Entry 6QG2 (electron microscopy, 4.55 A resolution (low resolution: residue-level contacts below are approximate; hydrogen-bond / salt-bridge calls are withheld)); this record covers chains E and J of the 16 polymer chains in the assembly.

# Chain E
Name: Translation initiation factor eIF-2B subunit gamma
Source organism: Saccharomyces cerevisiae (strain ATCC 204508 / S288c)
Reference sequence: P09032 (EI2BG_YEAST); numbering as in UniProt (aligned over 1-578)
Amino-acid sequence (578 residues; numbered 1 to 578; the number before each row is that of its first residue):
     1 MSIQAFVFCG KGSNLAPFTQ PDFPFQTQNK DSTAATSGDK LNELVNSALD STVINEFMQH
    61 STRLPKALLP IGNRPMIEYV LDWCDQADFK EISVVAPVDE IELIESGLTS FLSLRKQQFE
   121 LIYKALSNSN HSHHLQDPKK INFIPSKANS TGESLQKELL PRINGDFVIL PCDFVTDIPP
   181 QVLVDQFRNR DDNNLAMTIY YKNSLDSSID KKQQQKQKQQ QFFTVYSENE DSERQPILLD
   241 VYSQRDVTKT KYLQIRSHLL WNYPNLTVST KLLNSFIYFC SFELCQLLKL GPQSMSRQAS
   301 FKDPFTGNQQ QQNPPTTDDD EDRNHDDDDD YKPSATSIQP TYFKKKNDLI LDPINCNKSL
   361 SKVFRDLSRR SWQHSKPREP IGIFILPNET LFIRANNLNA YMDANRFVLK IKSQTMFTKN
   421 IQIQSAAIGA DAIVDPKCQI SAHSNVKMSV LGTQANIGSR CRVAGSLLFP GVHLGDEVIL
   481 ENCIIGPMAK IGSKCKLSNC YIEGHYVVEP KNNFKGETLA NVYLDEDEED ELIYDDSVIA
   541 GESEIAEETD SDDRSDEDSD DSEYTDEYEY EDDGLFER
Not modelled in the structure: 1, 18-57, 113-127, 145-149, 206-217, 229-236, 318-382, 414-578
Curated features (UniProtKB/Swiss-Prot):
  - modified residue: Ser296 (Phosphoserine), Ser300 (Phosphoserine), Thr306 (Phosphothreonine)

# Chain J
Name: Translation initiation factor eIF-2B subunit epsilon
Source organism: Saccharomyces cerevisiae (strain ATCC 204508 / S288c)
Reference sequence: P32501 (EI2BE_YEAST); numbering as in UniProt (aligned over 1-712)
Amino-acid sequence (712 residues; row label = number of the first residue in the row):
     1 MAGKKGQKKS GLGNHGKNSD MDVEDRLQAV VLTDSYETRF MPLTAVKPRC LLPLANVPLI
    61 EYTLEFLAKA GVHEVFLICS SHANQINDYI ENSKWNLPWS PFKITTIMSP EARCTGDVMR
   121 DLDNRGIITG DFILVSGDVL TNIDFSKMLE FHKKMHLQDK DHISTMCLSK ASTYPKTRTI
   181 EPAAFVLDKS TSRCIYYQDL PLPSSREKTS IQIDPELLDN VDEFVIRNDL IDCRIDICTS
   241 HVPLIFQENF DYQSLRTDFV KGVISSDILG KHIYAYLTDE YAVRVESWQT YDTISQDFLG
   301 RWCYPLVLDS NIQDDQTYSY ESRHIYKEKD VVLAQSCKIG KCTAIGSGTK IGEGTKIENS
   361 VIGRNCQIGE NIRIKNSFIW DDCIIGNNSI IDHSLIASNA TLGSNVRLND GCIIGFNVKI
   421 DDNMDLDRNT KISASPLKNA GSRMYDNESN EQFDQDLDDQ TLAVSIVGDK GVGYIYESEV
   481 SDDEDSSTEA CKEINTLSNQ LDELYLSDDS ISSATKKTKK RRTMSVNSIY TDREEIDSEF
   541 EDEDFEKEGI ATVERAMENN HDLDTALLEL NTLRMSMNVT YHEVRIATIT ALLRRVYHFI
   601 ATQTLGPKDA VVKVFNQWGL LFKRQAFDEE EYIDLMNIIM EKIVEQSFDK PDLILFSALV
   661 SLYDNDIIEE DVIYKWWDNV STDPRYDEVK KLTVKWVEWL QNADEESSSE EE
Not modelled in the structure: 1-23, 437-454, 473-712
Curated features (UniProtKB/Swiss-Prot):
  - modified residue (Phosphoserine): Ser478, Ser481, Ser507, Ser525, Ser538, Ser707
  - mutagenesis: Thr552 (T552I: Reduced exchange activity), Glu569 (E569A: Lethal), Ser576 (S576N: Reduced exchange activity), Leu655 to Trp677 (Abolishes binding to SUI3), Trp696 to Glu706 (Abolishes binding to SUI3; probably impairs the conversion of eIF-2-GDP to eIF-2-GTP)

# Chain E / chain J interface
Contacting residue pairs (39):
  Lys218(E) - Asp219(J)
  Gln220(E) - Asp219(J)
  Tyr252(E) - Gln212(J)
  Tyr252(E) - Ile213(J)
  Tyr252(E) - Pro215(J)
  Leu253(E) - Ile211(J)
  Leu253(E) - Gln212(J)
  Leu253(E) - Ile213(J)
  Gln254(E) - Ser210(J)
  Gln254(E) - Ile211(J)
  Ile255(E) - Thr209(J)
  Ile255(E) - Ser210(J)
  Ile255(E) - Ile211(J)
  Ile255(E) - Ile213(J)
  Arg256(E) - Thr209(J)
  Ser257(E) - Lys208(J)
  Ser257(E) - Thr209(J)
  His258(E) - Arg206(J)
  Leu260(E) - Asn228(J)
  Trp261(E) - Pro175(J)
  Trp261(E) - Arg178(J)
  Trp261(E) - Thr179(J)
  Trp261(E) - Pro182(J)
  Trp261(E) - Pro201(J)
  Trp261(E) - Leu202(J)
  Pro264(E) - Asn228(J)
  Pro264(E) - Asp229(J)
  Asn265(E) - Ile226(J)
  Asn265(E) - Arg227(J)
  Asn265(E) - Asp229(J)
  Leu266(E) - Ile226(J)
  Thr267(E) - Val225(J)
  Thr267(E) - Ile226(J)
  Val268(E) - Phe224(J)
  Val268(E) - Ile226(J)
  Thr270(E) - Asp222(J)
  Thr270(E) - Phe224(J)
  Lys271(E) - Glu223(J)
  Gln309(E) - Thr209(J)
Other interface residues (no listed pair), chain E (20 interface residues in all): Ser269
Other interface residues (no listed pair), chain J (25 interface residues in all): Leu200, Pro203

# Summary
20 residues of chain E face 25 of chain J across their interface. UniProt lists 14 mutagenesis sites on chain
J.
Here chain E is Translation initiation factor eIF-2B subunit gamma and chain J is Translation initiation
factor eIF-2B subunit epsilon, both from Saccharomyces cerevisiae (strain ATCC 204508 / S288c). Entry 6QG2
(Structure of eIF2B-eIF2 (phosphorylated at Ser51) complex (model A)) was determined by electron microscopy
together with 6QG0, 6QG1, 6QG3, 6QG5 and 6QG6 from the same study.
